PDB entry 8F29 | electron microscopy, 4.00 A resolution | chains G and H of the 27 polymer chains in the assembly

# Chain G
Protein: ATP synthase subunit gamma, mitochondrial
From: Saccharomyces cerevisiae
UniProt: P38077 (ATPG_YEAST); residues 5-274 here correspond to UniProt positions 38-307 (UniProt number = residue number + 33)
Amino-acid sequence (261 residues; numbered 5 to 274; 9 numbers in that range are skipped by the numbering (no residue carries them; nothing is unmodelled there); the number before each row is that of its first residue):
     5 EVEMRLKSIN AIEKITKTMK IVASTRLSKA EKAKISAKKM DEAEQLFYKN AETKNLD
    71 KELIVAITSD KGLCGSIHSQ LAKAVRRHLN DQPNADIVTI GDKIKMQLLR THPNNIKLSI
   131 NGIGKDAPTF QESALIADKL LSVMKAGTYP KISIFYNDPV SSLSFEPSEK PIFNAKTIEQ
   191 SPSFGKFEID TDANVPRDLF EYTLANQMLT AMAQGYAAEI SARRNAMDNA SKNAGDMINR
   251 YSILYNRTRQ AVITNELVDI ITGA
Sequence notes: conflict Asn14 (Lys47 in P38077), Ala15 (Asn48 in P38077)

# Chain H
Protein: ATP synthase subunit delta, mitochondrial
From: Saccharomyces cerevisiae
UniProt: Q12165 (ATPD_YEAST); residues 7-138 here correspond to UniProt positions 29-160 (UniProt number = residue number + 22)
Amino-acid sequence (132 residues; numbered 7 to 138; the number before each row is that of its first residue):
     7 SSGLKLQFAL PHETLYSGSE VTQVNLPAKS GRIGVLANHV PTVEQLLPGV VEVMEGSNSK
    67 KFFISGGFAT VQPDSQLCVT AIEAFPLESF SQENIKNLLA EAKKNVSSSD AREAAEAAIQ
   127 VEVLENLQSV LK

# How chain G and chain H interact
Contacting residue pairs (43):
  Lys36(G) - His18(H)  hydrogen bond (side chain-backbone)
  Ala37(G) - Pro17(H)
  Ser40(G) - Leu16(H)
  Ser40(G) - Pro17(H)  hydrogen bond (side chain-backbone)
  Ser40(G) - His18(H)
  Ser40(G) - Thr20(H)
  Lys43(G) - Ala15(H)
  Lys43(G) - Thr20(H)  hydrogen bond
  Lys43(G) - Ser23(H)
  Met44(G) - Ala15(H)  hydrophobic
  Met44(G) - Leu16(H)
  Met44(G) - Pro17(H)
  Met44(G) - Thr86(H)
  Ala47(G) - Cys84(H)  hydrophobic
  Leu50(G) - Gln78(H)
  Phe51(G) - Thr76(H)
  Phe51(G) - Val77(H)
  Phe51(G) - Gln78(H)
  Phe51(G) - Cys84(H)  hydrophobic
  Asn54(G) - Pro79(H)
  Phe140(G) - Ile88(H)  hydrophobic
  Asp148(G) - Arg118(H)  salt bridge
  Lys196(G) - Pro47(H)
  Phe197(G) - Pro47(H)
  Phe197(G) - Thr48(H)
  Phe197(G) - Val49(H)  hydrophobic
  Phe197(G) - Val77(H)
  Glu198(G) - Val46(H)
  Glu198(G) - Pro47(H)  hydrogen bond (backbone-backbone)
  Glu198(G) - Thr48(H)  hydrogen bond (backbone-side chain)
  Glu198(G) - Val49(H)  hydrogen bond (backbone-backbone)
  Ile199(G) - Val49(H)  hydrophobic
  Ala203(G) - Lys35(H)  hydrogen bond (backbone-side chain)
  Val205(G) - Lys35(H)
  Val205(G) - Val49(H)
  Val205(G) - Glu50(H)
  Asp208(G) - Lys35(H)  salt bridge
  Asp208(G) - Gln51(H)
  Asp208(G) - Phe74(H)
  Leu209(G) - Phe74(H)  hydrophobic
  Tyr212(G) - Gly73(H)
  Tyr212(G) - Phe74(H)  hydrophobic
  Tyr212(G) - Thr86(H)  hydrogen bond
Also at the interface, not in a pair above, chain G (23 interface residues in all): Ala41, Asp200, Asn204
Also at the interface, not in a pair above, chain H (26 interface residues in all): Glu19, Gly72, Gln82

# Overview
23 residues of chain G face 26 of chain H across their interface, with 8 hydrogen bonds and 2 salt bridges.
Polar contacts include Asp148(G)-Arg118(H), Asp208(G)-Lys35(H) and Lys36(G)-His18(H).
Chain G is ATP synthase subunit gamma, mitochondrial and chain H is ATP synthase subunit delta, mitochondrial,
both from Saccharomyces cerevisiae; the structure, Yeast ATP synthase in conformation-1 at pH 6, was
determined by electron microscopy (same publication as 8F39, 8FKJ and 8FL8).
